Entry 5IEK (X-ray diffraction, 1.80 A resolution); this record covers chains A and C of the 3 polymer chains in the assembly.

# Chain A
Molecule: HLA class I histocompatibility antigen, B-40 alpha chain
Source organism: Homo sapiens
UniProtKB: Q04826 (1B40_HUMAN); residues 1-276 here correspond to UniProt positions 25-300 (UniProt number = residue number + 24)
Sequence (277 residues; row label = number of the first residue in the row; numbering starts at 0):
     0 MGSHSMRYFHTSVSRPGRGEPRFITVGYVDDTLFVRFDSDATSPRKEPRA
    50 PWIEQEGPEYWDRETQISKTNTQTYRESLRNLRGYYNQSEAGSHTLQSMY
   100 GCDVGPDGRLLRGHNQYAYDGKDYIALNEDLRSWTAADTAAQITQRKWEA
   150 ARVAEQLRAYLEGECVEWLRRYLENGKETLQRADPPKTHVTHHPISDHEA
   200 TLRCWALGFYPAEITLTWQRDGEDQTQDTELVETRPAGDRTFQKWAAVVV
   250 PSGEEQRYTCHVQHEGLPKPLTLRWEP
Not modelled in the structure: 0
Sequence notes: initiating methionine (0)
Disulfides: C101-C164, C203-C259

# Chain C
Molecule: Arg-glu-phe-ser-lys-glu-pro-glu-leu
Sequence (9 residues; each row starts with the number of its first residue):
     1 REFSKEPEL

# Chain A / chain C interface
Residue-residue contacts (48; chain A residue first):
  Y7(A) - R1(C)  hydrogen bond (side chain-backbone)
  Y7(A) - E2(C)
  H9(A) - E2(C)  salt bridge
  H9(A) - E6(C)  salt bridge
  T24(A) - E2(C)
  K45(A) - E2(C)  salt bridge
  Y59(A) - R1(C)
  R62(A) - R1(C)
  R62(A) - E2(C)
  R62(A) - S4(C)
  E63(A) - R1(C)
  E63(A) - E2(C)  hydrogen bond (side chain-backbone)
  I66(A) - E2(C)
  I66(A) - F3(C)
  I66(A) - S4(C)
  S67(A) - E2(C)
  N70(A) - E6(C)
  T73(A) - E6(C)
  T73(A) - P7(C)
  T73(A) - E8(C)
  Y74(A) - E6(C)  hydrogen bond
  E76(A) - E8(C)
  S77(A) - E8(C)
  S77(A) - L9(C)  hydrogen bond (side chain-backbone)
  N80(A) - L9(C)  hydrogen bond (side chain-backbone)
  Y84(A) - L9(C)  hydrogen bond (side chain-backbone)
  L95(A) - L9(C)  hydrophobic
  Y99(A) - E2(C)  hydrogen bond
  Y99(A) - F3(C)  hydrogen bond (side chain-backbone)
  Y99(A) - E6(C)
  Y116(A) - E6(C)  hydrogen bond
  Y116(A) - L9(C)  hydrophobic
  Y123(A) - L9(C)  hydrophobic
  T143(A) - L9(C)  hydrogen bond (side chain-backbone)
  K146(A) - E8(C)
  K146(A) - L9(C)  hydrogen bond (side chain-backbone)
  W147(A) - P7(C)
  W147(A) - E8(C)  hydrogen bond (side chain-backbone)
  W147(A) - L9(C)  hydrophobic
  V152(A) - P7(C)  hydrophobic
  Q155(A) - F3(C)
  Q155(A) - K5(C)  hydrogen bond
  Y159(A) - R1(C)  hydrogen bond (side chain-backbone)
  Y159(A) - E2(C)
  Y159(A) - F3(C)  hydrophobic
  E163(A) - R1(C)  salt bridge
  W167(A) - R1(C)
  Y171(A) - R1(C)  hydrogen bond (side chain-backbone)
Also at the interface, not in a pair above, chain A (33 interface residues in all): M5, L81, S97, L156

# Overview
33 residues of chain A and 9 residues of chain C are in contact; the contacts include 15 hydrogen bonds and 4
salt bridges. Polar contacts include H9(A)-E2(C), H9(A)-E6(C) and K45(A)-E2(C).
Chain A is HLA class I histocompatibility antigen, B-40 alpha chain (Homo sapiens) and chain C is
Arg-glu-phe-ser-lys-glu-pro-glu-leu; the structure, Structure of HLA-B*40:02 in complex with the endogenous
peptide REFSKEPEL, was determined by X-ray diffraction.
